Entry 5LM9 (X-ray diffraction, 2.14 A resolution); this record covers chain A.

[Chain A]
Molecule: Transcription termination/antitermination protein NusA
Source organism: Escherichia coli K-12
UniProtKB: P0AFF6 (NUSA_ECOLI); residues 101-426 here = UniProt positions 101-426
Chain sequence (329 residues; each row starts with the number of its first residue):
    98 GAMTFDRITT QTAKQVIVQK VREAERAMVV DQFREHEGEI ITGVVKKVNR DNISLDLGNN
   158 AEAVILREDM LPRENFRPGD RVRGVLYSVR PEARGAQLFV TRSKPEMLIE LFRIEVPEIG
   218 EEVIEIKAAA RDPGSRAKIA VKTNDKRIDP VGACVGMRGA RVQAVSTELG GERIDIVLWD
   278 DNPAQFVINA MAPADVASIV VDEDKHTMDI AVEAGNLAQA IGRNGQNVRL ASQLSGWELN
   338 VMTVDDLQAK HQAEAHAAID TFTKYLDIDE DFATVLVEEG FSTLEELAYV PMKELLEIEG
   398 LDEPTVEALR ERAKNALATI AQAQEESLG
Unresolved in the structure: 98-101, 421-426
Sequence notes: expression tag (98-100)
Small-molecule neighbours: Mg2+ (MG): Val-297, Asp-306, Leu-344, Lys-347, His-348, Glu-351
Curated features (UniProtKB/Swiss-Prot):
  - mutagenesis: Arg-104 (R104H: In nusA10-1), Gly-181 (G181D: In nusa11; inability to terminate transcription normally at termination sites), Leu-183 (L183R: In nusA1; restricts lambda growth by preventing antitermination activity of lambda N protein), Glu-212 (E212K: In nusA10-2)

[Summary]
Bound to chain A: Mg2+. From UniProt: 4 mutagenesis sites.
Chain A is Transcription termination/antitermination protein NusA (Escherichia coli K-12); the structure,
Structure of E. coli NusA, was determined by X-ray diffraction together with 5MS0 and 5LM7 from the same
study.
